Entry 6JM9 (electron microscopy, 7.30 A resolution (low resolution: residue-level contacts below are approximate; hydrogen-bond / salt-bridge calls are withheld)); this record covers chains J and G of the 11 polymer chains in the assembly.

# Chain J
Molecule: DNA strand J
Source organism: synthetic construct
Sequence (123 nucleotides; row label = number of the first residue in the row; numbers below 1 keep their minus sign (DG-59 is residue -59)):
   -59 GCAGATTCTACCAAAAGTGTATTTGGAAACTGCTCCATCAAAAGGCATGT
    -9 TCAGCTGAATTCAGCTGAACATGCCTTTTGATGGAGCAGTTTCCAAATAC
    41 ACTTTTGGTAGAATCTGCAGGTG

# Chain G
Molecule: Histone H2A
Source organism: Xenopus laevis
UniProt: Q6AZJ8 (Q6AZJ8_XENLA); residues 14-120 here correspond to UniProt positions 15-121 (UniProt number = residue number + 1)
Amino-acid sequence (107 residues; row label = number of the first residue in the row):
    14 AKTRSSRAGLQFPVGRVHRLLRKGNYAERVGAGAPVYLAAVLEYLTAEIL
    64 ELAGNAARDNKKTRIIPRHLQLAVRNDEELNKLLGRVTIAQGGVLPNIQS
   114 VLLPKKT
Not modelled in the structure: 120

# Chain J / chain G interface
Contacting residue pairs - 15 pairs, chain J then chain G:
  DA-55(J) - Arg77(G)
  DA-45(J) - Arg32(G)
  DA-44(J) - Gly28(G)
  DA-44(J) - Arg29(G)
  DA-44(J) - Arg32(G)
  DG-43(J) - Ala14(G)
  DG-43(J) - Lys15(G)
  DG-43(J) - Thr16(G)
  DG-43(J) - Arg17(G)
  DG-43(J) - Gly28(G)
  DT-42(J) - Ala14(G)
  DT-42(J) - Lys15(G)
  DT-42(J) - Arg20(G)
  DT-36(J) - Arg42(G)
  DG-35(J) - Arg42(G)

# In short
7 residues of chain J face 10 of chain G across their interface.
Here chain J is DNA strand J (synthetic construct) and chain G is Histone H2A (Xenopus laevis). Entry 6JM9
(cryo-EM structure of DOT1L bound to unmodified nucleosome) was determined by electron microscopy.
